Entry 6L07 (X-ray diffraction, 3.60 A resolution); this record covers chains A and I of the 4 polymer chains in the assembly.

# Chain A
Molecule: Phosphatidylserine decarboxylase beta chain
From: Escherichia coli BL21(DE3)
Notes: EC 4.1.1.65
UniProtKB: A0A446DLT6 (A0A446DLT6_ECOLX); numbering as in UniProt (aligned over 1-253)
Sequence (267 residues; numbered -13 to 253; the number before each row is that of its first residue; numbers below 1 keep their minus sign (Met-13 is residue -13)):
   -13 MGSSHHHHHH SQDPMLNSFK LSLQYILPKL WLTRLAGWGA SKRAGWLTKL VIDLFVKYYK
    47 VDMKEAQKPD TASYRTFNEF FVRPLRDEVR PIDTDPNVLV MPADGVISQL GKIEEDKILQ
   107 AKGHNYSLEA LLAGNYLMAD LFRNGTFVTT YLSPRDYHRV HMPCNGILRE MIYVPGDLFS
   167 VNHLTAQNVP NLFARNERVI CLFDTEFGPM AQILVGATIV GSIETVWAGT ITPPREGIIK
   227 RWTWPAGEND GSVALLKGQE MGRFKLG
Disordered / not traced: -13 to -2
Differences from the reference sequence: expression tag (-13 to 0)

# Chain I
Molecule: Phosphatidylserine decarboxylase alpha chain
From: Escherichia coli BL21(DE3)
Notes: EC 4.1.1.65
UniProtKB: A0A446DLT6 (A0A446DLT6_ECOLX); residues 254-289 here = UniProt positions 254-289
Sequence (36 residues; numbered 254 to 289; the number before each row is that of its first residue):
   254 XTVINLFAPG KVNLVEQLES LSVTKIGQPL AVSTET
Disordered / not traced: 289
Differences from the reference sequence: modified residue (254)
Modified residues: PPI (propanoic acid) at position 254
Glycans and other covalent adducts: 1,2-dioleoyl-sn-glycero-3-phosphoethanolamine (PEE) linked to PPI_254

# How chain A and chain I interact
Contacting residue pairs - 98 pairs, chain A then chain I:
  Arg76(A) with Lys278(I)
  Pro77(A) with Gly280(I)
  Asp79(A) with Gly280(I); Pro282(I)
  Asn83(A) with Val285(I); Ser286(I), hydrogen bond (backbone-backbone)
  Val84(A) with Ala284(I)
  Leu85(A) with Phe260(I), hydrophobic; Val265(I), hydrophobic; Pro282(I); Leu283(I), hydrogen bond (backbone-backbone); Ala284(I), hydrogen bond (backbone-backbone)
  Val86(A) with Ile279(I); Gly280(I); Gln281(I); Leu283(I)
  Met87(A) with Thr277(I); Lys278(I); Ile279(I), hydrogen bond (backbone-backbone); Gln281(I), hydrogen bond (backbone-backbone); Pro282(I); Leu283(I), hydrophobic
  Pro88(A) with Asn258(I); Ile279(I); Leu283(I)
  Ala89(A) with Thr277(I); Ile279(I), hydrophobic
  Asp90(A) with Thr277(I); Lys278(I); Ile279(I), hydrogen bond (side chain-backbone)
  Gly91(A) with Val276(I); Thr277(I), hydrogen bond (backbone-backbone)
  Val92(A) with Ser275(I); Thr277(I)
  Ile93(A) with Glu272(I); Ser273(I); Leu274(I), hydrogen bond (backbone-backbone); Ser275(I), hydrogen bond (backbone-backbone); Thr277(I), hydrogen bond (backbone-side chain)
  Ser94(A) with Ser273(I)
  Gln95(A) with Ser273(I)
  Leu96(A) with Leu267(I), hydrophobic; Leu271(I), hydrophobic; Glu272(I)
  Gly97(A) with Leu267(I)
  Tyr112(A) with Ile257(I)
  Leu114(A) with Leu259(I), hydrophobic
  Leu127(A) with Pro262(I)
  Phe128(A) with Leu259(I), hydrophobic; Phe260(I)
  Arg129(A) with Pro262(I)
  Asn130(A) with Pro262(I)
  Gly131(A) with Phe260(I); Pro262(I)
  Thr132(A) with Leu259(I); Phe260(I), hydrogen bond (backbone-backbone)
  Phe133(A) with Asn258(I); Leu267(I)
  Val134(A) with Ile257(I); Asn258(I), hydrogen bond (backbone-backbone)
  Thr135(A) with Thr255(I); Val256(I); Ile257(I)
  Thr136(A) with PPI_254(I); Thr255(I); Val256(I), hydrogen bond (backbone-backbone); Thr277(I)
  Tyr137(A) with PPI_254(I); Thr255(I)
  Leu138(A) with PPI_254(I); Thr255(I); Val256(I)
  Tyr143(A) with Ile279(I), hydrophobic
  His147(A) with Ile279(I)
  Val167(A) with Thr255(I)
  His169(A) with Leu274(I)
  Phe179(A) with Thr255(I); Ile257(I), hydrophobic
  Phe193(A) with Lys264(I); Val265(I), hydrophobic; Ser286(I)
  Gly194(A) with Lys264(I)
  Pro195(A) with Phe260(I); Ala261(I)
  Met196(A) with Leu259(I); Phe260(I), hydrophobic
  Ala197(A) with Ile257(I); Asn258(I); Leu259(I), hydrogen bond (backbone-backbone)
  Gln198(A) with Val256(I); Ile257(I); Asn258(I), hydrogen bond
  Ile199(A) with Val256(I); Ile257(I), hydrogen bond (backbone-backbone)
  Val201(A) with PPI_254(I); Thr255(I), hydrogen bond (backbone-backbone)
  Phe250(A) with PPI_254(I); Thr255(I)
Interface residues without a listed pair, chain A (56 interface residues in all): Ile78, Ile104, Leu117, Leu118, Arg145, Val146, Leu200, Gly202, Ala203, Val206

# In short
The interface between chain A and chain I involves 56 residues on one side and 28 on the other; the contacts
include 17 hydrogen bonds. Polar contacts include Asp90(A)-Ile279(I), Ile93(A)-Thr277(I) and
Gln198(A)-Asn258(I). Compound PEE is covalently linked to PPI_254(I).
Chain A is Phosphatidylserine decarboxylase beta chain and chain I is Phosphatidylserine decarboxylase alpha
chain, both from Escherichia coli BL21(DE3); the structure, Crystal structure of Escherichia coli
phosphatidylserine decarboxylase (PE-bound form), was determined by X-ray diffraction, deposited together with
6L06.
